PDB entry 7P16 | electron microscopy, 4.30 A resolution (low resolution: residue-level contacts below are approximate; hydrogen-bond / salt-bridge calls are withheld) | chains A and B

[Chain A]
Molecule: XK-related protein
Organism: Rattus norvegicus
UniProtKB: Q5GH54 (Q5GH54_RAT); residues 1-373 here = UniProt positions 1-373
Chain sequence (374 residues; numbered 1 to 374; the number before each row is that of its first residue):
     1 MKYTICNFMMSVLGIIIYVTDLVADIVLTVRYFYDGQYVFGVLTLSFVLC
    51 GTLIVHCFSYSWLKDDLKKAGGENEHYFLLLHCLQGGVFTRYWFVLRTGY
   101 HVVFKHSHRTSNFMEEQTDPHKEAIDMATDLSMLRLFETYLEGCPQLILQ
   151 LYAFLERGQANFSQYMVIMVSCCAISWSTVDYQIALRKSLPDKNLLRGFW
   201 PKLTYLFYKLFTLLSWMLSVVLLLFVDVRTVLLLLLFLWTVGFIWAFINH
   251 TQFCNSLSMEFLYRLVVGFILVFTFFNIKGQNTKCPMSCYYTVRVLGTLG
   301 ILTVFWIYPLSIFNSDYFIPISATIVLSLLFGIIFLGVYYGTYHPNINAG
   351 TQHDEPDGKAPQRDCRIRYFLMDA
Unresolved in the structure: 68-80, 106-118, 345-374
Differences from the reference sequence: expression tag (374)
Ligand contacts: diundecyl phosphatidyl choline (PLC): Val39, Phe40, Leu43, Phe47, Pro145, Ile148, Leu149, Tyr152, Leu224, Val228, Leu232, Leu235, Phe269

[Chain B]
Molecule: Sybody
Organism: synthetic construct
Notes: antibody fragment or engineered binder
Chain sequence (126 residues; row label = number of the first residue in the row):
     6 SQVQLVESGGGSVQAGGSLRLSCAASGNIADIYYLGWFRQAPGKEREGVA
    56 ALITYNGRTYYADSVKGRFTVSLDNAKNTVYLQMNSLKPEDTALYYCAAA
   106 YNGLIAAPLKVTRYWYWGQGTQVTVS
Disulfide bonds: Cys28-Cys102

[How chain A and chain B interact]
Residue-residue contacts (23):
  Leu155(A) - Leu109(B)
  Glu156(A) - Lys115(B)
  Glu156(A) - Thr117(B)
  Glu156(A) - Arg118(B)
  Arg157(A) - Thr117(B)
  Arg157(A) - Arg118(B)
  Arg157(A) - Trp120(B)
  Gly158(A) - Asn107(B)
  Gly158(A) - Gly108(B)
  Gln159(A) - Asp36(B)
  Gln159(A) - Tyr106(B)
  Ala160(A) - Trp120(B)
  Asn161(A) - Trp120(B)
  Phe225(A) - Ile110(B)
  Ile312(A) - Ile110(B)
  Ile312(A) - Ala111(B)
  Phe313(A) - Leu109(B)
  Asn314(A) - Gly108(B)
  Asn314(A) - Leu109(B)
  Asn314(A) - Ala111(B)
  Tyr317(A) - Asn107(B)
  Tyr317(A) - Gly108(B)
  Ile321(A) - Leu109(B)
Other interface residues (no listed pair), chain A (15 interface residues in all): Leu222, Ser311
Other interface residues (no listed pair), chain B (13 interface residues in all): Ala112, Tyr119

[Overview]
The interface between chain A and chain B involves 15 residues on one side and 13 on the other. Ligands of
chain A: diundecyl phosphatidyl choline.
Chain A is XK-related protein (Rattus norvegicus) and chain B is Sybody (synthetic construct); the structure,
Structure of caspase-3 cleaved rXKR9 in complex with a sybody at 4.3A, was determined by electron microscopy
(same publication as 7P14).
